PDB entry 8E9I | electron microscopy, 2.80 A resolution | chains C and D of the 15 polymer chains in the assembly

[Chain C]
Name: NADH-quinone oxidoreductase subunit C
From: Mycolicibacterium smegmatis MC2 155
Notes: EC 7.1.1.-
Reference sequence: A0QU34 (NUOC_MYCS2); residues 1-238 here = UniProt positions 1-238
Chain sequence (238 residues; numbered 1 to 238; the number before each row is that of its first residue):
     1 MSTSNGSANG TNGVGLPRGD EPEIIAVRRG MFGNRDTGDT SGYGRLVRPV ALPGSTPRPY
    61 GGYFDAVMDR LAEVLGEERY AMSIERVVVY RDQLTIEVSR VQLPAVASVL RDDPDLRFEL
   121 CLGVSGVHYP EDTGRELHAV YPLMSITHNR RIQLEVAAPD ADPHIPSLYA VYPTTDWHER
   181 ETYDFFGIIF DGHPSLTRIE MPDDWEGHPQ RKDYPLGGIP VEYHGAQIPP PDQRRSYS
Disordered / not traced: 1-18, 238

[Chain D]
Name: NADH-quinone oxidoreductase subunit D
From: Mycolicibacterium smegmatis MC2 155
Notes: EC 7.1.1.-
Reference sequence: A0QU33 (NUOD_MYCS2); numbering as in UniProt (aligned over 1-442)
Chain sequence (442 residues; row label = number of the first residue in the row):
     1 MSTSTVPPDG GEKVVVVGGN DWHEVVAAAR AGAAAQAGER IVVNMGPQHP STHGVLRLIL
    61 EIEGEIITEA RCGIGYLHTG IEKNLEYRNW TQGVTFVTRM DYLSPFFNET AYCLGVEKLL
   121 GITDDIPERA SVIRVMLMEL NRISSHLVAL ATGGMELGAM SAMFYGFRER EEILRVFESI
   181 TGLRMNHAYI RPGGLAADLP DDAITQVRRL VEILPKRLKD LEDLLNENYI WKARTVGVGY
   241 LDLTGCMALG ITGPILRSTG LPHDLRKAQP YCGYENYEFD VITDDRCDSY GRYIIRVKEM
   301 HESVKIVEQC LARLKPGPVM ISDKKLAWPA DLKLGPDGLG NSPEHIAKIM GRSMEGLIHH
   361 FKLVTEGIRV PPGQVYVAVE SPRGELGVHM VSDGGTRPYR VHYRDPSFTN LQAVAATCEG
   421 GMVADAIAAV ASIDPVMGGV DR
Disordered / not traced: 1-35

[Chain C / chain D interface]
Residue-residue contacts - 88 pairs, chain C then chain D:
  Ile25(C) - Asp393(D)
  Phe32(C) - Arg369(D)
  Val50(C) - Asp393(D)
  Ala51(C) - Pro372(D)
  Leu52(C) - Gly373(D)
  Leu52(C) - Gln374(D)
  Tyr90(C) - Leu119(D)
  Tyr90(C) - Pro372(D)
  Tyr90(C) - Gln374(D)
  Arg91(C) - Lys118(D)  hydrogen bond (side chain-backbone)
  Arg91(C) - Leu119(D)  hydrogen bond (side chain-backbone)
  Arg91(C) - Leu120(D)
  Arg91(C) - Gly121(D)
  Gln93(C) - Val375(D)
  Gln93(C) - Tyr376(D)  hydrogen bond (side chain-backbone)
  Glu119(C) - Met247(D)
  Leu120(C) - Met247(D)  hydrophobic
  Leu120(C) - Gly250(D)
  Leu120(C) - Thr252(D)
  Leu122(C) - Tyr376(D)
  Leu122(C) - Glu385(D)
  Leu122(C) - Arg404(D)  hydrogen bond (backbone-side chain)
  Val124(C) - His402(D)
  Ser125(C) - His402(D)
  Gly126(C) - Arg400(D)  hydrogen bond (backbone-side chain)
  Val127(C) - Arg400(D)
  His128(C) - Tyr399(D)  hydrogen bond (backbone-side chain)
  Tyr129(C) - Gln374(D)  hydrogen bond
  Tyr129(C) - Val391(D)
  Tyr129(C) - Tyr399(D)  hydrophobic
  Pro130(C) - Tyr399(D)
  Val140(C) - His389(D)
  Pro142(C) - Tyr376(D)  hydrophobic
  Met144(C) - His263(D)  hydrogen bond
  Met144(C) - Gln269(D)
  Ile146(C) - Met247(D)  hydrophobic
  Ile146(C) - Leu261(D)  hydrophobic
  Ile146(C) - His263(D)
  Asn149(C) - Ala268(D)
  Asn149(C) - Gln269(D)  hydrogen bond
  Arg151(C) - Leu265(D)
  Arg151(C) - Gln269(D)
  Arg151(C) - Tyr376(D)
  Arg151(C) - Ala378(D)
  Pro173(C) - Ala248(D)
  Pro173(C) - Gln412(D)
  Thr174(C) - Ala248(D)  hydrogen bond (backbone-backbone)
  Thr174(C) - Leu249(D)  hydrogen bond (side chain-backbone)
  Thr174(C) - Gly250(D)  hydrogen bond (side chain-backbone)
  Thr174(C) - Thr409(D)
  Thr174(C) - Gln412(D)  hydrogen bond (backbone-side chain)
  Trp177(C) - Cys72(D)  hydrophobic
  Trp177(C) - Ile74(D)  hydrophobic
  Trp177(C) - Phe408(D)
  Trp177(C) - Leu411(D)
  Trp177(C) - Gln412(D)
  His178(C) - Phe408(D)
  His178(C) - Thr409(D)  hydrogen bond
  His178(C) - Gln412(D)
  Phe185(C) - His78(D)
  Phe186(C) - Arg400(D)
  Ile199(C) - Ile74(D)
  Ile199(C) - Phe408(D)  hydrophobic
  Glu200(C) - Ile74(D)
  Glu200(C) - Gly75(D)
  Glu200(C) - His78(D)
  Glu200(C) - Phe408(D)
  Glu200(C) - Val440(D)
  Glu200(C) - Asp441(D)
  Glu200(C) - Arg442(D)  salt bridge
  Met201(C) - His78(D)  hydrogen bond
  Pro209(C) - Lys83(D)  hydrogen bond (backbone-side chain)
  Gln210(C) - Glu82(D)
  Gln210(C) - Lys83(D)
  Gln210(C) - Glu86(D)
  Gln210(C) - Arg400(D)  hydrogen bond
  Arg211(C) - Lys83(D)  hydrogen bond (backbone-side chain)
  Lys212(C) - Glu86(D)  salt bridge
  Lys212(C) - Tyr399(D)  hydrogen bond (side chain-backbone)
  Tyr214(C) - Lys83(D)  hydrogen bond (backbone-side chain)
  Leu216(C) - Lys83(D)
  Leu216(C) - Tyr87(D)  hydrophobic
  Pro231(C) - Tyr87(D)
  Pro231(C) - Arg88(D)
  Asp232(C) - Tyr87(D)
  Arg235(C) - Arg397(D)
  Ser236(C) - Arg397(D)
  Tyr237(C) - Thr396(D)
Also at the interface, not in a pair above, chain C (53 interface residues in all): Arg28, Gly33, Pro53, Cys121, Arg150, Gln153, Glu181, Pro215, Arg234
Also at the interface, not in a pair above, chain D (51 interface residues in all): Asn84, Ile251, Pro371, Val377

[Overview]
53 residues of chain C face 51 of chain D across their interface, with 20 hydrogen bonds and 2 salt bridges.
Polar pairs include Glu200(C)-Arg442(D), Lys212(C)-Glu86(D) and Arg91(C)-Lys118(D).
Chain C is NADH-quinone oxidoreductase subunit C and chain D is NADH-quinone oxidoreductase subunit D, both
from Mycolicibacterium smegmatis MC2 155; the structure, Mycobacterial respiratory complex I, semi-inserted
quinone, was determined by electron microscopy (same publication as 8E9G and 8E9H).
